PDB entry 8CMH | X-ray diffraction, 1.64 A resolution | chains A and C of the 3 polymer chains in the assembly

Chain A:
Name: HLA class II histocompatibility antigen, DR alpha chain
Source organism: Homo sapiens
Reference sequence: P01903 (DRA_HUMAN); residues 1-182 here correspond to UniProt positions 26-207 (UniProt number = residue number + 25)
Sequence (183 residues; numbered 0 to 182; the number before each row is that of its first residue; numbering starts at 0):
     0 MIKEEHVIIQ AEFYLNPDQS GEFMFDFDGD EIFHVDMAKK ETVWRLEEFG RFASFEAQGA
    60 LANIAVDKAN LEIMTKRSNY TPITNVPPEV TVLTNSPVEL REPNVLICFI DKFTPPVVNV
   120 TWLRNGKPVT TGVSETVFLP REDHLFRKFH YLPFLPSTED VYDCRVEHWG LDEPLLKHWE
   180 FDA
Disordered / not traced: 0-2
Sequence notes: initiating methionine (0)
Disulfides: Cys-107/Cys-163
Residues lining bound ligands: 2-amino-ethanethiol (DHL): Ser-53, Phe-54, Glu-55
Curated features (UniProtKB/Swiss-Prot):
  - region: Glu-179 to Ala-182 (Connecting peptide)
  - site: Gln-9 (Self- and pathogen-derived peptide antigen), Gly-49 (Self-peptide antigen), Phe-51 (Self- and pathogen-derived peptide antigen), Ala-52 (Self-peptide antigen), Ser-53 (Self- and pathogen-derived peptide antigen), Glu-55 (Pathogen-derived peptide antigen), Asn-62 (Self- and pathogen-derived peptide antigen), Asn-69 (Pathogen-derived peptide antigen), Arg-76 (Self- and pathogen-derived peptide antigen)
  - glycosylation (N-linked (GlcNAc...) asparagine): Asn-78, Asn-118

Chain C:
Name: Spike protein S2'
Reference sequence: P0DTC2 (SPIKE_SARS2); residues 1-20 here correspond to UniProt positions 486-505 (UniProt number = residue number + 485)
Sequence (20 residues; row label = number of the first residue in the row):
     1 FNCYFPLRSY SFRPTYGVGH
Disordered / not traced: 15-20
Sequence notes: variant Arg-8 (Gln493 in P0DTC2), Ser-11 (Gly496 in P0DTC2), Arg-13 (Gln498 in P0DTC2), Tyr-16 (Asn501 in P0DTC2), His-20 (Tyr505 in P0DTC2)
Covalently attached groups: 2-amino-ethanethiol (DHL) linked to Cys-3
Residues lining bound ligands: 2-amino-ethanethiol (DHL): Phe-1, Asn-2, Tyr-4

How chain A and chain C interact:
Contacting residue pairs (28; chain A residue first):
  Gln-9(A) with Pro-6(C); Leu-7(C), hydrogen bond (side chain-backbone)
  Phe-24(A) with Tyr-4(C), hydrophobic; Phe-5(C)
  Ile-31(A) with Tyr-4(C)
  Phe-32(A) with Tyr-4(C), hydrophobic
  Phe-51(A) with Asn-2(C), hydrogen bond (backbone-side chain)
  Ala-52(A) with Asn-2(C); Tyr-4(C), hydrophobic
  Ser-53(A) with Phe-1(C); Asn-2(C), hydrogen bond (backbone-backbone); Cys-3(C), hydrogen bond; Tyr-4(C), hydrogen bond (backbone-backbone)
  Phe-54(A) with Tyr-4(C); Pro-6(C)
  Asn-62(A) with Leu-7(C), hydrogen bond (side chain-backbone); Arg-8(C); Ser-9(C), hydrogen bond (side chain-backbone)
  Val-65(A) with Ser-9(C); Tyr-10(C); Ser-11(C)
  Asp-66(A) with Ser-9(C)
  Asn-69(A) with Tyr-10(C), hydrogen bond (side chain-backbone); Ser-11(C); Phe-12(C), hydrogen bond (side chain-backbone)
  Ile-72(A) with Phe-12(C), hydrophobic
  Met-73(A) with Phe-12(C), hydrophobic
  Arg-76(A) with Phe-12(C)
Interface residues without a listed pair, chain A (18 interface residues in all): Glu-11, Phe-22, Trp-43

Summary:
The interface between chain A and chain C involves 18 residues on one side and 12 on the other, with 9
hydrogen bonds. Polar pairs include Gln-9(A)/Leu-7(C), Phe-51(A)/Asn-2(C) and Ser-53(A)/Cys-3(C). Bound to
chain A: 2-amino-ethanethiol. 2-amino-ethanethiol is covalently linked to Cys-3(C).
Chain A is HLA class II histocompatibility antigen, DR alpha chain (Homo sapiens) and chain C is Spike protein
S2'; the structure, Human Leukocyte Antigen class II allotype DR1 presenting SARS-CoV-2 Omicron (BA.1) Spike
peptide S486-505, was determined by X-ray diffraction together with 8CMB, 8CMC, 8CMD, 8CME, 8CMF, 8CMG and
8CMI from the same study.
